Entry 5Y7F (X-ray diffraction, 1.35 A resolution); this record covers chain A.

[Chain A]
Protein: UGGT
Source organism: Thermomyces dupontii
Chain sequence (293 residues; row label = number of the first residue in the row):
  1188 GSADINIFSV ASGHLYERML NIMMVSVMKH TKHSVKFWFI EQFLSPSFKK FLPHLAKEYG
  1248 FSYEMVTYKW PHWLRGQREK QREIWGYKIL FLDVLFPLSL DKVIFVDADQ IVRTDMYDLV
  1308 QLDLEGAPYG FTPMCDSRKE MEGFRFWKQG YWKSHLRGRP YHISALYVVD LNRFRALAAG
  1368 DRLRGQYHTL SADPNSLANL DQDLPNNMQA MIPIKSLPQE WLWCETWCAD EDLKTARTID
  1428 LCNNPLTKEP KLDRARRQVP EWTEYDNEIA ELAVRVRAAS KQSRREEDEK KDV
Disordered / not traced: 1188-1189, 1378-1383, 1463-1480
Modified residues: Mse-1206, Mse-1210, Mse-1211, Mse-1215, Mse-1252, Mse-1303, Mse-1321, Mse-1328, Mse-1395, Mse-1398 (selenomethionine)
Disulfides: Cys-1322/Cys-1415, Cys-1411/Cys-1429
Metal / ion sites: Ca2+: Asp-1294, Asp-1296, Asp-1427 (together with UDP)
Residues lining bound ligands: UDP (uridine-5'-diphosphate): Ser-1196, Val-1197, Ala-1198, Ser-1199, Tyr-1203, Gln-1268, Ile-1271, Trp-1272, Lys-1275, Phe-1292, Asp-1294, Ala-1295, Asp-1296, Asp-1427, Leu-1428, Cys-1429, Asn-1430, Lys-1438
Reported in the primary citation:
  - conformationally variable residues (loop rearrangement): Ala-1379 to Leu-1387, Asp-1427 to Lys-1438

[Summary]
Ligands of chain A: UDP. Asp-1294, Asp-1296 and Asp-1427 coordinate Ca2+. The paper reports conformational
variability at Ala-1379 and Asp-1427.
Chain A is UGGT (Thermomyces dupontii); the structure, Crystal structure of catalytic domain of UGGT
(UDP-bound form) from Thermomyces dupontii, was determined by X-ray diffraction, deposited together with 5H18.
